PDB entry 1VJL | X-ray diffraction, 1.90 A resolution | chains A and B

[Chain A (and B)]
Name: hypothetical protein TM0160
Organism: Thermotoga maritima
Notes: chain B of this document is another copy of the same molecule, construct and numbering; everything in this record applies to it too
UniProtKB: Q9WY07 (Q9WY07_THEMA); numbering as in UniProt (aligned over 1-145)
Chain sequence (164 residues; numbered -11 to 152; the number before each row is that of its first residue; numbers below 1 keep their minus sign (Met-11 is residue -11)):
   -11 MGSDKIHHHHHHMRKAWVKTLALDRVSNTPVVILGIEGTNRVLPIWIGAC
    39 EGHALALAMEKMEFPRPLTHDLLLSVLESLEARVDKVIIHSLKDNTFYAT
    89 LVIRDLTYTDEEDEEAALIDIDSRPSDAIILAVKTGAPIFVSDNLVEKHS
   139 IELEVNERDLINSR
Unresolved in the structure: -11 to -1, 96-103, 151-152 (chain B: -11 to -1, 97-101, 142-152)
Differences from the reference sequence: expression tag (-11 to 0); modified residue (1, 47, 50)
Modified / non-standard residues: Mse1 (selenomethionine; parent Met); Mse47 (selenomethionine; parent Met); Mse50 (selenomethionine; parent Met)
From the paper describing this entry:
  - contacts within the chain: His58-Asp115
  - catalytic residues: Thr57, His58, Asp115 (proposed by the authors, not directly observed)

[How chain A and chain B interact]
Cross-chain cystine bridges: Cys38(A)-Cys38(B)
Residue-residue contacts (49):
  Cys38(A) - Cys38(B)  disulfide
  Arg54(A) - Tyr86(B)
  Arg54(A) - Asp110(B)  salt bridge
  Arg54(A) - Ser111(B)  hydrogen bond (side chain-backbone)
  Arg54(A) - Arg112(B)
  Pro55(A) - Asp110(B)
  Pro55(A) - Arg112(B)  hydrogen bond (backbone-side chain)
  Pro55(A) - Asp115(B)
  Leu56(A) - Arg112(B)
  Leu56(A) - Asp115(B)
  Thr57(A) - Thr57(B)
  Thr57(A) - His58(B)
  Thr57(A) - Arg112(B)  hydrogen bond
  Thr57(A) - Asp115(B)  hydrogen bond
  His58(A) - Thr57(B)
  Leu60(A) - Ile109(B)  hydrophobic
  Leu60(A) - Asp110(B)
  Leu60(A) - Ser111(B)
  Leu60(A) - Asp115(B)
  Val64(A) - Leu65(B)  hydrophobic
  Val64(A) - Ile109(B)  hydrophobic
  Leu65(A) - Val64(B)  hydrophobic
  Leu65(A) - Leu68(B)  hydrophobic
  Ser67(A) - Ile107(B)
  Ser67(A) - Ile109(B)
  Leu68(A) - Leu65(B)  hydrophobic
  Leu68(A) - Leu68(B)  hydrophobic
  Leu68(A) - Ala70(B)  hydrophobic
  Leu68(A) - Ile107(B)  hydrophobic
  Ala70(A) - Leu68(B)  hydrophobic
  Tyr86(A) - Arg54(B)
  Leu89(A) - Val64(B)  hydrophobic
  Ile107(A) - Ser67(B)
  Ile107(A) - Leu68(B)  hydrophobic
  Ile109(A) - Leu60(B)  hydrophobic
  Ile109(A) - Ser63(B)
  Ile109(A) - Ser67(B)
  Asp110(A) - Arg54(B)  salt bridge
  Asp110(A) - Pro55(B)
  Asp110(A) - Leu60(B)
  Ser111(A) - Arg54(B)  hydrogen bond (backbone-side chain)
  Ser111(A) - Leu60(B)
  Arg112(A) - Pro55(B)  hydrogen bond (side chain-backbone)
  Arg112(A) - Leu56(B)
  Arg112(A) - Thr57(B)  hydrogen bond
  Asp115(A) - Pro55(B)
  Asp115(A) - Leu56(B)
  Asp115(A) - Thr57(B)  hydrogen bond
  Asp115(A) - Leu60(B)
Also at the interface, not in a pair above, chain A (26 interface residues in all): Leu61, Ser63, Thr84, Ala87, Ile91, Leu119
Also at the interface, not in a pair above, chain B (24 interface residues in all): Leu61, Thr84, Leu89, Leu119

[Overview]
The interface between chain A and chain B involves 26 residues on one side and 24 on the other, with 1
disulfide bond, 8 hydrogen bonds and 2 salt bridges. Among the polar pairs are Arg54(A)-Asp110(B),
Arg54(A)-Ser111(B) and Pro55(A)-Arg112(B). The paper reports catalytic residues Thr57(A), His58(A) and
Asp115(A); contacts within the chain involving His58(A) and Asp115(A).
Both chains are hypothetical protein TM0160 (Thermotoga maritima). Entry 1VJL (Crystal structure of a duf151
family protein (tm0160) from thermotoga maritima at 1.90 A resolution) was determined by X-ray diffraction,
deposited together with 1O5L.
